PDB entry 6WNQ | electron microscopy, 3.40 A resolution | chains Y and a of the 22 polymer chains in the assembly

Chain Y:
Protein: ATP synthase subunit b
Organism: Escherichia coli
UniProtKB: D6IFY0 (D6IFY0_ECOLX); residue numbers follow UniProt; this construct covers 1-156
Sequence (156 residues; each row starts with the number of its first residue):
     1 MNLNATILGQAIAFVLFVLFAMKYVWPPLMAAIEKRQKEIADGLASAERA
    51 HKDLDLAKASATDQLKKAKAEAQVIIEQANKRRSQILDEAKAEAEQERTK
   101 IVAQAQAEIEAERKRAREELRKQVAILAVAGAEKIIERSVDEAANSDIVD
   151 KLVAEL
Construct notes: conflict Ala21 (Cys in D6IFY0)

Chain a:
Protein: ATP synthase subunit a
Organism: Escherichia coli
UniProtKB: C3SL77 (C3SL77_ECOLX); numbering as in UniProt (aligned over 1-271)
Sequence (271 residues; each row starts with the number of its first residue):
     1 MASENMTPQDYIGHHLNNLQLDLRTFSLVDPQNPPATFWTINIDSMFFSV
    51 VLGLLFLVLFRSVAKKATSGVPGKFQTAIELVIGFVNGSVKDMYHGKSKL
   101 IAPLALTIFVWVFLMNLMDLLPIDLLPYIAEHVLGLPALRVVPSADVNVT
   151 LSMALGVFILILFYSIKMKGIGGFTKELTLQPFNHWAFIPVNLILEGVSL
   201 LSKPVSLGLRLFGNMYAGELIFILIAGLLPWWSQWILNVPWAIFHILIIT
   251 LQAFIFMVLTIVYLSMASEEH
Unresolved in the structure: 1-3, 270-271

Chain Y / chain a interface:
Pairs across the interface (41; chain Y residue first):
  Met1(Y) - Glu4(a)
  Met1(Y) - Met6(a)
  Leu3(Y) - Glu4(a)
  Ala5(Y) - Trp231(a)
  Thr6(Y) - Trp231(a)
  Thr6(Y) - Gln234(a)
  Ile7(Y) - Tyr128(a)  hydrophobic
  Leu8(Y) - Trp231(a)  hydrophobic
  Gly9(Y) - Trp231(a)
  Gln10(Y) - Pro122(a)
  Gln10(Y) - Ile123(a)  hydrogen bond (side chain-backbone)
  Gln10(Y) - Asp124(a)  hydrogen bond
  Ile12(Y) - Trp231(a)  hydrophobic
  Ile12(Y) - Trp235(a)  hydrophobic
  Ala13(Y) - Trp235(a)  hydrophobic
  Ala13(Y) - Asn238(a)
  Ala13(Y) - Val239(a)
  Phe14(Y) - Leu121(a)  hydrophobic
  Phe14(Y) - Pro122(a)  hydrophobic
  Leu16(Y) - Trp235(a)  hydrophobic
  Leu16(Y) - Val239(a)  hydrophobic
  Phe17(Y) - Leu120(a)  hydrophobic
  Phe17(Y) - Ala242(a)  hydrophobic
  Phe17(Y) - Ile246(a)  hydrophobic
  Ile33(Y) - Lys74(a)
  Ile33(Y) - Thr77(a)
  Ile33(Y) - Ala78(a)  hydrophobic
  Ile33(Y) - Leu81(a)  hydrophobic
  Glu34(Y) - Lys74(a)  salt bridge
  Arg36(Y) - Thr77(a)
  Arg36(Y) - Glu80(a)
  Arg36(Y) - Leu81(a)
  Gln37(Y) - Pro72(a)  hydrogen bond (side chain-backbone)
  Gln37(Y) - Gly73(a)
  Gln37(Y) - Lys74(a)
  Gln37(Y) - Thr77(a)
  Ile40(Y) - Gly70(a)
  Ile40(Y) - Pro72(a)  hydrophobic
  Ile40(Y) - Glu80(a)
  Leu44(Y) - Gly70(a)
  Leu44(Y) - Val71(a)  hydrophobic
Also at the interface, not in a pair above, chain Y (23 interface residues in all): Phe20, Met30, Ala32, Ala41
Also at the interface, not in a pair above, chain a (29 interface residues in all): Pro8, Leu125, His132, Ala226, Ile243

Summary:
23 residues of chain Y face 29 of chain a across their interface, with 3 hydrogen bonds and 1 salt bridge.
Polar pairs include Glu34(Y)-Lys74(a), Gln10(Y)-Ile123(a) and Gln10(Y)-Asp124(a).
Here chain Y is ATP synthase subunit b and chain a is ATP synthase subunit a, both from Escherichia coli.
Entry 6WNQ (E. coli ATP Synthase State 2a) was determined by electron microscopy (same publication as 6OQR,
6OQS, 6OQT, 6OQU, 6OQV, 6OQW and 3 further entries).
